Entry 3MYR (X-ray diffraction, 2.10 A resolution); this record covers chains A and B.

[Chain A]
Molecule: Hydrogenase (NiFe) small subunit HydA
Organism: Allochromatium vinosum
Notes: EC 1.12.99.6
UniProt: D3RV29 (D3RV29_ALLVD); residues 3-271 here correspond to UniProt positions 51-319 (UniProt number = residue number + 48)
Chain sequence (269 residues; row label = number of the first residue in the row):
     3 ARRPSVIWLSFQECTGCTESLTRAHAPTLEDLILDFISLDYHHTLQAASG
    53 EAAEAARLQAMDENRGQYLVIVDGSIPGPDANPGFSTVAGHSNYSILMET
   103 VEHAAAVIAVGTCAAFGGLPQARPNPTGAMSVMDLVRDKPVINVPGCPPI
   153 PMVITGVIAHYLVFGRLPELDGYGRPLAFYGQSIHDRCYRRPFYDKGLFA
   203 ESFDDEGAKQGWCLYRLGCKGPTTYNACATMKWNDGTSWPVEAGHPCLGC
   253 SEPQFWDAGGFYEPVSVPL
Not modelled in the structure: 271
Bound ions: 4Fe-4S cluster Fe site 1: Cys16, Cys19, Asp75, Cys115, Cys149; 4Fe-4S cluster Fe site 2: His187, Cys190, Cys215, Cys221; 3Fe-4S cluster Fe: Cys230, Cys249, Cys252
Ligand contacts:
  - 3Fe-4S cluster (F3S): Ile186, Thr226, Asn228, Cys230, Trp235, Trp241, Pro242, Cys249, Leu250, Gly251, Cys252, Ser253
  - 4Fe-4S cluster (SF4), molecule 1: Glu15, Cys16, Thr17, Gly18, Cys19, Asp75, Gly76, Val112, Gly113, Thr114, Cys115, Gly148, Cys149, Pro150
  - 4Fe-4S cluster (SF4), molecule 2: Ile186, His187, Cys190, Arg192, Arg193, Tyr196, Cys215, Leu216, Tyr217, Cys221, Gly223, Pro224, Val243

[Chain B]
Molecule: Nickel-dependent hydrogenase large subunit
Organism: Allochromatium vinosum
UniProt: D3RV26 (D3RV26_ALLVD); residues 1001-1561 here correspond to UniProt positions 1-561 (UniProt number = residue number - 1000)
Chain sequence (561 residues; row label = number of the first residue in the row):
  1001 MSERIVVDPITRIEGHLRIEAQMDGATIAQAYSSGTMVRGIETILKGRDP
  1051 RDAWAFVQRICGVCTLVHGIASVRAVEDALRIELPLNAQLIRNLMIGAQY
  1101 IHDHVMHFYHLHALDWVDVVSALSADPRATSELAQSISAWPKSSPGYFAD
  1151 TQKRIKTFVESGQLGIFANGYWGHPAYRLPPEANLMAVAHYLEALAWQRD
  1201 TAKFHAIFGGKNPHPNFVVGGVPSPIDLDSDSALNAKRLAEVRNLIQSMR
  1251 TFVDQVYVPDTLAIAGFYKDWGERGEGLGNFLCYGDLPTGASLDPATFLF
  1301 PRGAILDRDLSTIHEVDLEATGEIQEFVNHSWYEYSVGNDRGLHPYEGQT
  1351 NLEYDRRGGVAPPYKQLDVSDGYSWLKAPRWKGRSVEVGPLARVLMLYAT
  1401 GHDQARELVDSTLSRLDLPVDALYSTLGRTAARALESKILVDAMQGWYDG
  1451 LIANVKSGDTKTFNETLWEPSSWPSRAQGVGIMEAPRGALGHWIVIEDGR
  1501 IANYQAVVPSTWNAGPRDGRGQAGAYEAALQDNHQLVDVKQPIEILRTIH
  1551 SFDPCIACAVH
Not modelled in the structure: 1001-1002
Bound ions: Mg2+: Glu1042, Ala1506; ni-fe oxidized active center Ni: Cys1061, Cys1064, Cys1555, Cys1558
Ligand contacts: ni-fe oxidized active center (NFV): Cys1061, Val1063, Cys1064, Val1067, His1068, Ala1485, Pro1486, Arg1487, Leu1490, Val1508, Pro1509, Ser1510, Cys1555, Cys1558

[Interface between chain A and chain B]
Pairs across the interface - 202 pairs, chain A then chain B:
  Ala3(A) - Gln1163(B)
  Arg4(A) - Gln1163(B)
  Arg5(A) - Phe1158(B)
  Arg5(A) - Ser1161(B)  hydrogen bond
  Arg5(A) - Gln1163(B)  hydrogen bond (backbone-side chain)
  Ser12(A) - His1016(B)  hydrogen bond (backbone-side chain)
  Phe13(A) - His1016(B)
  Phe13(A) - Met1037(B)
  Gln14(A) - Met1037(B)
  Gln14(A) - Val1038(B)  hydrogen bond (side chain-backbone)
  Glu15(A) - Glu1014(B)
  Glu15(A) - His1016(B)
  Glu15(A) - Met1037(B)
  Glu15(A) - Arg1039(B)
  Glu15(A) - Ala1557(B)
  Cys16(A) - Glu1014(B)
  Cys16(A) - Arg1039(B)
  Cys16(A) - Arg1059(B)
  Cys16(A) - Ile1060(B)
  Cys16(A) - Cys1061(B)
  Cys16(A) - Gly1062(B)  hydrogen bond (backbone-backbone)
  Cys16(A) - His1214(B)
  Thr17(A) - Glu1014(B)  hydrogen bond
  Thr17(A) - Val1063(B)
  Gly18(A) - Gly1062(B)
  Gly18(A) - Pro1213(B)
  Glu21(A) - Gly1062(B)
  Glu21(A) - Val1063(B)
  Glu21(A) - His1102(B)
  Glu21(A) - Met1106(B)
  Glu21(A) - Pro1213(B)
  Ser22(A) - Pro1213(B)
  Thr24(A) - Gln1198(B)  hydrogen bond (backbone-side chain)
  Thr24(A) - Arg1199(B)  hydrogen bond (backbone-side chain)
  Arg25(A) - His1102(B)  hydrogen bond
  Arg25(A) - Gln1198(B)  hydrogen bond
  Arg25(A) - Arg1199(B)
  Arg25(A) - Ala1202(B)
  Arg25(A) - Asn1212(B)
  Arg25(A) - Pro1213(B)
  Ala26(A) - Arg1199(B)  hydrogen bond (backbone-side chain)
  Thr30(A) - Arg1199(B)
  Glu32(A) - Leu1195(B)
  Glu32(A) - Arg1199(B)  salt bridge
  Asp33(A) - Arg1154(B)  salt bridge
  Ile35(A) - Phe1158(B)
  Leu36(A) - Arg1154(B)
  Leu36(A) - Phe1158(B)  hydrophobic
  Asp37(A) - Arg1154(B)  salt bridge
  Ser40(A) - Gln1163(B)
  Leu41(A) - Gly1165(B)
  Leu41(A) - Ile1166(B)  hydrogen bond (backbone-backbone)
  Asp42(A) - Gly1165(B)
  His45(A) - Pro1009(B)
  His45(A) - Thr1011(B)
  His45(A) - Arg1012(B)  hydrogen bond (backbone-backbone)
  His45(A) - His1016(B)
  Thr46(A) - Arg1012(B)
  Thr46(A) - Ile1013(B)
  Thr46(A) - Leu1111(B)
  Leu47(A) - Arg1012(B)
  Leu47(A) - Ile1166(B)
  Gln48(A) - Thr1011(B)  hydrogen bond (backbone-side chain)
  Gln48(A) - Arg1012(B)  hydrogen bond (backbone-side chain)
  Gln48(A) - Gly1165(B)
  Gln48(A) - Ile1166(B)
  Ala49(A) - Arg1012(B)  hydrogen bond (backbone-side chain)
  Ala49(A) - Ile1166(B)  hydrogen bond (backbone-backbone)
  Ala49(A) - Trp1172(B)  hydrophobic
  Ala50(A) - Thr1011(B)  hydrogen bond (backbone-side chain)
  Ala50(A) - Ala1168(B)
  Ala50(A) - Asn1169(B)
  Ala50(A) - Tyr1171(B)
  Ser51(A) - Val1007(B)
  Ser51(A) - Pro1009(B)
  Ser51(A) - Ile1010(B)
  Ser51(A) - Thr1011(B)  hydrogen bond (side chain-backbone)
  Ser51(A) - Tyr1171(B)  hydrogen bond (backbone-side chain)
  Ser51(A) - Leu1546(B)
  Gly52(A) - Asp1008(B)
  Gly52(A) - Pro1009(B)  hydrogen bond (backbone-backbone)
  Glu53(A) - Lys1540(B)
  Ala54(A) - Asn1169(B)
  Glu56(A) - Pro1009(B)
  Ala57(A) - Asn1169(B)
  Ala58(A) - Asn1169(B)
  Asn84(A) - Tyr1354(B)
  Asn84(A) - Asp1355(B)
  Pro85(A) - Pro1362(B)  hydrophobic
  Gly86(A) - Tyr1354(B)
  Gly86(A) - Trp1375(B)  hydrogen bond (backbone-side chain)
  Phe87(A) - Thr1036(B)
  Phe87(A) - Met1037(B)
  Phe87(A) - Val1038(B)  hydrogen bond (backbone-backbone)
  Phe87(A) - Leu1352(B)  hydrophobic
  Phe87(A) - Trp1375(B)
  Ser88(A) - Thr1036(B)
  Ser88(A) - Met1037(B)
  Thr89(A) - Thr1036(B)  hydrogen bond (backbone-side chain)
  Thr89(A) - Pro1362(B)
  Thr89(A) - Tyr1364(B)
  Val90(A) - Asp1008(B)
  Val90(A) - His1016(B)
  Ala91(A) - Asp1008(B)  hydrogen bond (backbone-side chain)
  Gly92(A) - Asp1008(B)
  Gly92(A) - Arg1018(B)
  Gly92(A) - Pro1362(B)
  Gly92(A) - Pro1363(B)
  Gly92(A) - Tyr1364(B)  hydrogen bond (backbone-backbone)
  His93(A) - Pro1363(B)
  Leu121(A) - Ile1041(B)  hydrophobic
  Leu121(A) - Ile1044(B)
  Leu121(A) - Phe1056(B)  hydrophobic
  Leu121(A) - Arg1059(B)
  Pro122(A) - Arg1039(B)
  Ala124(A) - Ile1044(B)
  Ala124(A) - Arg1048(B)
  Arg125(A) - Ile1044(B)
  Arg125(A) - Arg1048(B)  hydrogen bond (backbone-side chain)
  Pro126(A) - Thr1043(B)
  Pro126(A) - Ile1044(B)
  Pro128(A) - Arg1039(B)
  Pro128(A) - Gly1040(B)
  Pro128(A) - Ile1044(B)
  Thr129(A) - Val1038(B)
  Thr129(A) - Arg1039(B)
  Thr129(A) - Leu1352(B)
  Cys149(A) - Arg1059(B)  hydrogen bond (backbone-side chain)
  Cys149(A) - Lys1211(B)  hydrogen bond (backbone-side chain)
  Cys149(A) - His1214(B)
  Pro150(A) - Lys1211(B)
  Pro150(A) - Pro1213(B)
  Pro150(A) - His1214(B)
  Tyr191(A) - Ser1232(B)  hydrogen bond
  Arg192(A) - Ser1232(B)  hydrogen bond
  Phe205(A) - Val1218(B)  hydrophobic
  Phe205(A) - Pro1223(B)
  Phe205(A) - Pro1225(B)
  Phe205(A) - Phe1463(B)  hydrophobic
  Phe205(A) - Trp1468(B)  hydrophobic
  Asp206(A) - Lys1461(B)  salt bridge
  Asp206(A) - Thr1462(B)  hydrogen bond (side chain-backbone)
  Asp206(A) - Phe1463(B)  hydrogen bond (side chain-backbone)
  Ala210(A) - Pro1225(B)
  Lys211(A) - Ile1226(B)  hydrogen bond (side chain-backbone)
  Lys211(A) - Asp1227(B)
  Lys211(A) - Ser1230(B)  hydrogen bond (backbone-side chain)
  Lys211(A) - Ser1232(B)
  Lys211(A) - Ala1233(B)
  Lys211(A) - Thr1460(B)
  Gln212(A) - Asp1227(B)  hydrogen bond
  Gln212(A) - Ser1230(B)
  Gln212(A) - Asp1231(B)
  Gln212(A) - Ser1232(B)
  Gly213(A) - Ser1232(B)
  Trp235(A) - Gly1210(B)
  Trp235(A) - Lys1211(B)
  Trp235(A) - Asn1212(B)
  Asn236(A) - Lys1203(B)
  Asn236(A) - Ala1206(B)
  Asn236(A) - Lys1211(B)
  Asn236(A) - Asn1212(B)  hydrogen bond (side chain-backbone)
  Asp237(A) - Lys1203(B)
  Thr239(A) - Lys1203(B)
  Thr239(A) - Ala1206(B)
  Thr239(A) - Ile1207(B)
  Thr239(A) - Arg1238(B)  hydrogen bond (backbone-side chain)
  Ser240(A) - Ala1206(B)
  Ser240(A) - Gly1210(B)
  Ser240(A) - Arg1238(B)  hydrogen bond
  Trp241(A) - Gly1210(B)  hydrogen bond (backbone-backbone)
  Pro242(A) - Gly1210(B)
  Pro242(A) - Lys1211(B)
  Pro242(A) - Asn1216(B)
  Glu244(A) - Arg1238(B)  salt bridge
  Ala245(A) - Ile1207(B)
  Ala245(A) - Phe1208(B)
  Ala245(A) - Gly1209(B)
  Ala245(A) - Gly1210(B)
  Ala245(A) - Pro1223(B)
  Ala245(A) - Ser1224(B)  hydrogen bond (backbone-backbone)
  Gly246(A) - Pro1223(B)
  His247(A) - Trp1054(B)
  His247(A) - Asn1216(B)
  His247(A) - Phe1217(B)
  His247(A) - Val1218(B)
  His247(A) - Pro1223(B)
  Trp258(A) - Arg1048(B)  hydrogen bond (backbone-side chain)
  Trp258(A) - Ala1055(B)
  Trp258(A) - Phe1056(B)
  Trp258(A) - Arg1059(B)
  Asp259(A) - Arg1048(B)  salt bridge
  Gly262(A) - Asp1052(B)
  Phe263(A) - Asp1052(B)  hydrogen bond (backbone-side chain)
  Phe263(A) - Ala1055(B)  hydrophobic
  Phe263(A) - Phe1056(B)  hydrophobic
  Tyr264(A) - Arg1051(B)
  Tyr264(A) - Asp1052(B)
  Tyr264(A) - Trp1054(B)  hydrogen bond
  Tyr264(A) - Phe1217(B)
  Tyr264(A) - Val1218(B)
  Tyr264(A) - Trp1468(B)  hydrophobic
Also at the interface, not in a pair above, chain A (90 interface residues in all): His27, Leu31, Tyr43, Ala55, Ser94, Ser204, Leu250, Cys252, Gly261, Glu265
Also at the interface, not in a pair above, chain B (95 interface residues in all): Val1006, Gly1015, His1110, Leu1114, Phe1167, Gly1170, Tyr1191, Leu1192, Ala1196, Val1222, Glu1465

[Summary]
The interface between chain A and chain B involves 90 residues on one side and 95 on the other, with 44
hydrogen bonds and 6 salt bridges. Polar contacts include Glu32(A)-Arg1199(B), Asp33(A)-Arg1154(B) and
Asp37(A)-Arg1154(B). Ligands of chain A: 4Fe-4S cluster and 3Fe-4S cluster.
Here chain A is Hydrogenase (NiFe) small subunit HydA and chain B is Nickel-dependent hydrogenase large
subunit, both from Allochromatium vinosum. Entry 3MYR (Crystal structure of [NiFe] hydrogenase from
Allochromatium vinosum in its Ni-A state) was determined by X-ray diffraction.
